6O9V - chains A and B; structure by X-ray diffraction, 3.09 A resolution.

== Chain A (and B) ==
Name: Inward rectifier potassium channel Kirbac3.1
From: Magnetospirillum magnetotacticum
Notes: chain B of this document is another copy of the same molecule, construct and numbering; everything in this record applies to it too
Reference sequence: D9N164 (IRK10_MAGMG); numbering as in UniProt (aligned over 1-295)
Sequence (301 residues; numbered 1 to 301; the number before each row is that of its first residue):
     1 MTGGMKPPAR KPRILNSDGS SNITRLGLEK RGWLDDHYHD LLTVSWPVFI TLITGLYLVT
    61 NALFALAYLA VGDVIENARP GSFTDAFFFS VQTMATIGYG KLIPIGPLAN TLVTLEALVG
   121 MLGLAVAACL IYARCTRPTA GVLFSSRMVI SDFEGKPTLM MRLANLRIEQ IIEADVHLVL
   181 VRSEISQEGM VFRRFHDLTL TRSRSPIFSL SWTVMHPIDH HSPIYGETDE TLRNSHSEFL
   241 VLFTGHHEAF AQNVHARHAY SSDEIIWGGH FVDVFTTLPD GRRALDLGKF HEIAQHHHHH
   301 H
Not modelled in the structure: 1-11, 27-34, 299-301 (chain B: 1-10, 30-33, 297-301)
Construct notes: engineered mutation V71 (Cys in D9N164), V119 (Cys in D9N164), C129 (Ser in D9N164), C135 (Phe in D9N164), S262 (Cys in D9N164); expression tag (296-301)
Swiss-Prot annotation at these positions:
  - motif: T96 to G100 (Selectivity filter)
  - mutagenesis: Y38 (Y38F: Decreases channel activity), I75 (I75S: Increased channel conductance), A78 (A78P: Increased channel conductance), F88 (F88L: Strongly increased channel conductance due to defective gating), T93 (T93I: Increased channel conductance), G98 (G98D: Increased channel conductance), L118 (L118Q: Increased channel conductance), M121 (M121K: Increased channel conductance), G123 (G123D: Increased channel conductance), A125 (A125E: Increased channel conductance), I150 (I150F: Increased channel conductance), V181 (V181I: Increased channel conductance), 1 further mutagenesis entry in UniProt
Covalent attachments: 1,1-Methanediyl Bismethanethiosulfonate (M1M) linked to C129, C135
Ion coordination: K+ site 1: T96, I97 (shared with T96(B), I97(B) of chain B); K+ site 2: T96 (shared with T96(B) of chain B); K+ site 3: G98, Y99 (shared with G98(B), Y99(B) of chain B)
Residues lining bound ligands:
  - 1,1-Methanediyl Bismethanethiosulfonate (M1M): Y38, V126, L130
  - trimethylamine oxide (TMO), molecule 1: Y132, A133, T136, Q252
  - trimethylamine oxide (TMO), molecule 2: Y132, F250, A251, Q252

== Interface between chain A and chain B ==
Pairs across the interface (95):
  G19(A) - Q170(B)
  S20(A) - Q170(B)
  S21(A) - Q170(B)
  S21(A) - S209(B)
  S21(A) - L210(B)
  I23(A) - L210(B)  hydrophobic
  I23(A) - R283(B)
  I23(A) - A284(B)
  I23(A) - L285(B)
  T24(A) - R283(B)  hydrogen bond (backbone-backbone)
  T24(A) - A284(B)
  T24(A) - L285(B)  hydrogen bond (backbone-backbone)
  R25(A) - N165(B)  hydrogen bond (side chain-backbone)
  R25(A) - L166(B)
  R25(A) - R167(B)  hydrogen bond (side chain-backbone)
  R25(A) - I168(B)
  R25(A) - S209(B)
  R25(A) - L210(B)
  L26(A) - A284(B)  hydrophobic
  L26(A) - L285(B)
  D36(A) - R167(B)  salt bridge
  Y38(A) - C135(B)
  Y38(A) - T136(B)
  Y38(A) - P138(B)  hydrophobic
  Y38(A) - F250(B)  hydrophobic
  H39(A) - R167(B)
  H39(A) - E169(B)  salt bridge
  H39(A) - A249(B)
  H39(A) - F250(B)
  T43(A) - E169(B)
  F89(A) - Y99(B)
  T93(A) - Y99(B)  hydrogen bond
  T96(A) - A95(B)  hydrogen bond (side chain-backbone)
  T96(A) - T96(B)  hydrogen bond (side chain-backbone)
  T96(A) - I97(B)  hydrogen bond (side chain-backbone)
  I97(A) - I97(B)
  G98(A) - I97(B)
  G98(A) - G98(B)
  G98(A) - Y99(B)
  Y99(A) - Y99(B)
  G100(A) - Y99(B)
  L102(A) - Y99(B)
  I103(A) - Y99(B)  hydrophobic
  I103(A) - K101(B)
  P104(A) - Y99(B)
  N110(A) - F88(B)
  T111(A) - F88(B)
  V113(A) - I97(B)  hydrophobic
  V113(A) - Y99(B)
  T114(A) - Y57(B)
  T114(A) - F88(B)
  T114(A) - V91(B)
  A117(A) - A95(B)  hydrophobic
  L118(A) - T54(B)
  L118(A) - Y57(B)  hydrophobic
  M121(A) - M94(B)
  M121(A) - L124(B)
  L122(A) - I50(B)  hydrophobic
  L122(A) - I53(B)  hydrophobic
  L122(A) - I131(B)  hydrophobic
  A125(A) - A128(B)  hydrophobic
  A125(A) - I131(B)  hydrophobic
  V126(A) - I131(B)  hydrophobic
  C129(A) - Y132(B)  hydrophobic
  C129(A) - C135(B)  hydrophobic
  Y132(A) - Y132(B)
  R137(A) - A249(B)  hydrogen bond (side chain-backbone)
  R137(A) - F250(B)
  R137(A) - A251(B)
  H177(A) - P206(B)
  V179(A) - R202(B)
  V179(A) - P206(B)  hydrophobic
  S186(A) - E154(B)
  Q187(A) - E154(B)
  E188(A) - D152(B)
  E188(A) - F153(B)
  E188(A) - E154(B)  hydrogen bond (side chain-backbone)
  E188(A) - G155(B)  hydrogen bond (side chain-backbone)
  M190(A) - F153(B)  hydrophobic
  M190(A) - H270(B)
  F192(A) - F153(B)  hydrophobic
  R194(A) - F153(B)
  R194(A) - T201(B)
  F195(A) - R202(B)  hydrogen bond (backbone-side chain)
  D197(A) - R202(B)  salt bridge
  L240(A) - I207(B)  hydrophobic
  L242(A) - I172(B)  hydrophobic
  L242(A) - P206(B)
  L242(A) - I207(B)  hydrophobic
  T244(A) - E173(B)
  H255(A) - I172(B)
  H255(A) - E248(B)  salt bridge
  R257(A) - Q170(B)
  R257(A) - I207(B)
  R257(A) - E248(B)  salt bridge
Also at the interface, not in a pair above, chain A (53 interface residues in all): L42, T136, H196, V241
Also at the interface, not in a pair above, chain B (53 interface residues in all): L58, F87, Q92, H246, Q252, F275, R282

== In short ==
The chain A/chain B interface involves 53 residues from each chain, with 12 hydrogen bonds and 5 salt bridges.
Polar pairs include D36(A)-R167(B), H39(A)-E169(B) and D197(A)-R202(B). Chain A binds trimethylamine oxide.
Covalently linked 1,1-Methanediyl Bismethanethiosulfonate: at C129(A) and C135(A).
Both chains are Inward rectifier potassium channel Kirbac3.1 (Magnetospirillum magnetotacticum). Entry 6O9V
(KirBac3.1 mutant at a resolution of 3.1 Angstroms) was determined by X-ray diffraction, deposited together
with 6O9T and 6O9U.
